5GMM - chain A; structure by X-ray diffraction, 2.00 A resolution.

== Chain A ==
Protein: Carbonic anhydrase 1
Source organism: Homo sapiens
Notes: EC 4.2.1.1
Reference sequence: P00915 (CAH1_HUMAN); residues 0-260 here correspond to UniProt positions 1-261 (UniProt number = residue number + 1)
Amino-acid sequence (261 residues; row label = number of the first residue in the row; numbering starts at 0):
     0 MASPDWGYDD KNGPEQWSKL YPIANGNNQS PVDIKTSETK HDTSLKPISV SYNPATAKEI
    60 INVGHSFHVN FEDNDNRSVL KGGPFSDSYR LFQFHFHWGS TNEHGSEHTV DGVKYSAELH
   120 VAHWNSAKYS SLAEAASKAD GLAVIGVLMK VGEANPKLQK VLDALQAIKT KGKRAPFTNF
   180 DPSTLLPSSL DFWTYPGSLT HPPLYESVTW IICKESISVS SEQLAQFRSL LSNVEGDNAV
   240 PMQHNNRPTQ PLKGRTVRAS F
Not modelled in the structure: 0-3
Curated features (UniProtKB/Swiss-Prot):
  - active site: H64 (Proton donor/acceptor)
  - binding site (Zn(2+)): H64, H67, H94, H96, H119, H200
  - binding site (substrate): T199, H200
  - modified residue: A1 (N-acetylalanine)
Bound ions: Zn2+: H94, H96, H119 (together with Polmacoxib)
Residues lining bound ligands:
  - Polmacoxib (949; 4-[3-(3-fluorophenyl)-5,5-dimethyl-4-oxidanylidene-furan-2-yl]benzenesulfonamide), molecule 1: I60, N61, V62, G63, H67, N69, F91, Q92, L131, K170, G171
  - Polmacoxib (949), molecule 2: V62, H64, H67, F91, Q92, H94, H96, E106, H119, L131, A135, L141, V143, S197, L198, T199, H200, P201, P202, Y204, W209
  - Polmacoxib (949), molecule 3: L131, A132, E133, A135, S136, P202, Y204

== Summary ==
Chain A binds 3 copies of Polmacoxib. The Zn2+ site is built by H94, H96 and H119. UniProt lists active-site
residue H64, 6 Zn2+-binding residues and substrate-binding residues T199 and H200.
Chain A is Carbonic anhydrase 1 (Homo sapiens); the structure, Crystal structure of human Carbonic anhydrase I
in complex with polmacoxib, was determined by X-ray diffraction (same publication as 5GMN).
